7SWF - chains A and B of the 3 polymer chains in the assembly; structure by electron microscopy, 3.79 A resolution.

# Chain A
Name: Protein argonaute 10
Organism: Arabidopsis thaliana
Reference sequence: Q9XGW1 (AGO10_ARATH); numbering as in UniProt (aligned over 1-988)
Chain sequence (988 residues; numbered 1 to 988; the number before each row is that of its first residue):
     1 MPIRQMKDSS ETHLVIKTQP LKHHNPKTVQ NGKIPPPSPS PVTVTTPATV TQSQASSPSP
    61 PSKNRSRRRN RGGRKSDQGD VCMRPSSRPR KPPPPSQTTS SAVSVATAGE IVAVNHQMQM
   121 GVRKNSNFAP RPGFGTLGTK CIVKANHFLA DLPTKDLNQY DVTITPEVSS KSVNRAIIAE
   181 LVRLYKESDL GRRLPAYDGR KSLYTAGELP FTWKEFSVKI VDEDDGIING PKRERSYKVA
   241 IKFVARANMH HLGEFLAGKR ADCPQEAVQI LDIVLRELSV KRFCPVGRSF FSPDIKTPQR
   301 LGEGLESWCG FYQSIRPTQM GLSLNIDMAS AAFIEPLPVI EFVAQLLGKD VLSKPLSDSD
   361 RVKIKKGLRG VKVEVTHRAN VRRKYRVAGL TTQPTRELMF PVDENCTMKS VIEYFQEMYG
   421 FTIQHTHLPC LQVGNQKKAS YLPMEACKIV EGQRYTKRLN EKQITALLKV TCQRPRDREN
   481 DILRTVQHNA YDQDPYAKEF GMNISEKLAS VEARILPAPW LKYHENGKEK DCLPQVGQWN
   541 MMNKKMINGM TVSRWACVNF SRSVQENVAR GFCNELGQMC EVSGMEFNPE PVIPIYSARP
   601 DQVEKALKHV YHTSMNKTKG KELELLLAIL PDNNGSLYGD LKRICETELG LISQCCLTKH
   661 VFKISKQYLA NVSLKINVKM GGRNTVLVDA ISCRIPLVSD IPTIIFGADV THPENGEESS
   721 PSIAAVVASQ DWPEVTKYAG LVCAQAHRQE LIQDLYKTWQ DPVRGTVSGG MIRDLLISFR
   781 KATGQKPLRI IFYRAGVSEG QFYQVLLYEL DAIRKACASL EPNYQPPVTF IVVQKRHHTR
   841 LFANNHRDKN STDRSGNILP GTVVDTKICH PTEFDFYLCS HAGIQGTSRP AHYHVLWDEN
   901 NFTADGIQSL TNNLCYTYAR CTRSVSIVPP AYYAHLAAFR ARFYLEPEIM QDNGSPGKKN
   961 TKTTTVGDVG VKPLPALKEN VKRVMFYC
Not modelled in the structure: 1-125, 223-233, 243-261, 394-424, 947-970
Construct notes: engineered mutation Ala795 (Asp in Q9XGW1)
Bound ions: Mg2+: Asp709 (shared with 1 residue of chain D)
Reported in the primary citation:
  - binding site for the 21-nt RNA strand (chain B): Glu714 to Ser720, Lys835 to Arg840

# Chain B
Molecule: 21-nt RNA strand
Sequence (21 nucleotides; row label = number of the first residue in the row):
     1 UGGAGUGUGA CAAUGGUGUU U
Not modelled in the structure: 18-21

# How chain A and chain B interact
Residue-residue contacts (48; chain A residue first):
  Leu468(A) - G7(B)  base contact
  Thr471(A) - G7(B)  phosphate contact
  Thr471(A) - U8(B)  phosphate contact
  Cys472(A) - G7(B)  phosphate contact
  Arg478(A) - G7(B)  salt bridge to the phosphate
  Leu630(A) - U1(B)  base contact
  Asn634(A) - U1(B)  hydrogen bond to the base
  Tyr638(A) - U1(B)  stacking on the base
  Lys642(A) - U1(B)  salt bridge to the phosphate
  Gln654(A) - U1(B)  hydrogen bond to the phosphate
  Cys655(A) - U1(B)  phosphate contact
  Cys656(A) - G2(B)  phosphate contact
  Leu657(A) - U1(B)  base contact
  Leu657(A) - G2(B)  hydrogen bond to the phosphate
  His660(A) - G2(B)  salt bridge to the phosphate
  Gln667(A) - G2(B)  base contact
  Tyr668(A) - G2(B)  sugar contact
  Asn671(A) - G2(B)  hydrogen bond to the base
  Asn671(A) - G3(B)  sugar contact
  Lys675(A) - U1(B)  phosphate contact
  Lys675(A) - G2(B)  hydrogen bond to the phosphate
  Lys675(A) - G3(B)  salt bridge to the phosphate
  Lys679(A) - U1(B)  salt bridge to the phosphate
  Arg748(A) - A12(B)  hydrogen bond to the sugar
  Glu750(A) - A13(B)  sugar contact
  Gly800(A) - U14(B)  sugar contact
  Gly800(A) - G15(B)  sugar contact
  Gln801(A) - U14(B)  sugar contact
  Lys835(A) - U6(B)  salt bridge to the phosphate
  Arg840(A) - G7(B)  salt bridge to the phosphate
  His881(A) - G5(B)  phosphate contact
  His881(A) - U6(B)  salt bridge to the phosphate
  Ile884(A) - A4(B)  base contact
  Ile884(A) - G5(B)  base contact
  Gln885(A) - G5(B)  base contact
  Gln885(A) - U6(B)  sugar contact
  Gly886(A) - G7(B)  phosphate contact
  Thr887(A) - U6(B)  sugar contact
  Thr887(A) - G7(B)  hydrogen bond to the phosphate
  Arg889(A) - U6(B)  hydrogen bond to the phosphate
  Tyr918(A) - A4(B)  hydrogen bond to the phosphate
  Arg920(A) - G3(B)  salt bridge to the phosphate
  Cys921(A) - G3(B)  hydrogen bond to the sugar
  Arg923(A) - A4(B)  hydrogen bond to the sugar
  Val925(A) - G5(B)  phosphate contact
  Ser926(A) - G5(B)  hydrogen bond to the phosphate
  Tyr932(A) - A4(B)  hydrogen bond to the phosphate
  Tyr932(A) - G5(B)  hydrogen bond to the phosphate
Other interface residues (no listed pair), chain A (46 interface residues in all): Arg200, Ser330, Ile464, Val672, Glu714, Ser798, Ser888, Ser924, Cys988
Other interface residues (no listed pair), chain B (14 interface residues in all): C11, U17

# Summary
46 residues of chain A and 14 residues of chain B are in contact; the contacts include 14 hydrogen bonds, 9
salt bridges and 1 aromatic stacking contact. Among the polar pairs are Asn634(A)-U1(B), Asn671(A)-G2(B) and
Arg748(A)-A12(B). From the paper: a binding site for the 21-nt RNA strand (chain B) at Glu714(A) and
Lys835(A).
Chain A is Protein argonaute 10 (Arabidopsis thaliana) and chain B is a 21-nt RNA strand; the structure,
Cryo-EM structure of Arabidopsis Ago10-guide-target RNA complex in a central duplex conformation, was
determined by electron microscopy.
